9M0R - chains B and G of the 6 polymer chains in the assembly; structure by electron microscopy, 2.47 A resolution.

[Chain B]
Protein: Guanine nucleotide-binding protein G(I)/G(S)/G(T) subunit beta-1
Organism: Rattus norvegicus
UniProt: P54311 (GBB1_RAT); numbering as in UniProt (aligned over 2-340)
Amino-acid sequence (366 residues; each row starts with the number of its first residue; numbers below 1 keep their minus sign (Met-10 is residue -10)):
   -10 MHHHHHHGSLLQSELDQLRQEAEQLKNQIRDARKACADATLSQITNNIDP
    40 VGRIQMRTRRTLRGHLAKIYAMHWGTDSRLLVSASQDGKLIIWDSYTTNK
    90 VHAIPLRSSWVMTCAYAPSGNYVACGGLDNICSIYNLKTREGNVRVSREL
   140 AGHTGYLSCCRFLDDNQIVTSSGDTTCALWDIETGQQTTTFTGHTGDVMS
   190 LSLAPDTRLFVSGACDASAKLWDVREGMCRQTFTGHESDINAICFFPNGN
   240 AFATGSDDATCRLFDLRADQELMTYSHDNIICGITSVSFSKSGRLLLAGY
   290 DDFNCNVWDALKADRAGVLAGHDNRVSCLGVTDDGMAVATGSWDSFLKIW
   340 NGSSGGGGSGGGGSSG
Unresolved in the structure: -10 to 0, 344-355
Differences from the reference sequence: initiating methionine (-10); expression tag (-9 to 1, 341-355)
UniProt features mapped onto this chain:
  - modified residue: Ser2 (N-acetylserine), His266 (Phosphohistidine)

[Chain G]
Protein: Guanine nucleotide-binding protein G(I)/G(S)/G(O) subunit gamma-2
Organism: Bos taurus
UniProt: P63212 (GBG2_BOVIN); numbering as in UniProt (aligned over 1-71)
Amino-acid sequence (71 residues; numbered 1 to 71; the number before each row is that of its first residue):
     1 MASNNTASIAQARKLVEQLKMEANIDRIKVSKAAADLMAYCEAHAKEDPL
    51 LTPVPASENPFREKKFFCAIL
Unresolved in the structure: 1-6, 64-71
UniProt features mapped onto this chain:
  - modified residue: Ala2 (N-acetylalanine), Cys68 (Cysteine methyl ester)
  - lipidation: Cys68 (S-geranylgeranyl cysteine)

[Chain B / chain G interface]
Residue-residue contacts - 94 pairs, chain B then chain G:
  Glu3(B) with Ile9(G); Arg13(G), salt bridge
  Leu4(B) with Ser8(G); Ile9(G)
  Leu7(B) with Ile9(G), hydrophobic; Ala12(G), hydrophobic; Val16(G)
  Glu10(B) with Lys20(G), salt bridge
  Ala11(B) with Leu19(G), hydrophobic
  Leu14(B) with Val16(G); Leu19(G), hydrophobic; Lys20(G)
  Lys15(B) with Leu19(G)
  Gln17(B) with Ala23(G)
  Ile18(B) with Leu19(G); Ala23(G), hydrophobic; Arg27(G)
  Ala21(B) with Arg27(G)
  Ala24(B) with Lys29(G), hydrogen bond (backbone-side chain)
  Cys25(B) with Arg27(G), hydrogen bond (side chain-backbone); Ile28(G); Lys29(G); Val30(G), hydrogen bond (backbone-backbone)
  Ala26(B) with Val30(G), hydrophobic
  Asp27(B) with Lys29(G); Val30(G); Ser31(G), hydrogen bond
  Ala28(B) with Val30(G); Ser31(G)
  Leu30(B) with Ala34(G), hydrophobic
  Ile33(B) with Ser31(G); Ala34(G), hydrophobic; Met38(G), hydrophobic
  Thr34(B) with Met38(G)
  Ile37(B) with Met38(G), hydrophobic
  Val40(B) with Leu51(G), hydrophobic
  Thr47(B) with Glu63(G)
  Arg48(B) with Phe61(G); Glu63(G), salt bridge
  Arg49(B) with Phe61(G), hydrogen bond (side chain-backbone); Arg62(G), hydrogen bond (side chain-backbone)
  Ser84(B) with Phe61(G)
  Tyr85(B) with Pro60(G); Phe61(G), hydrophobic
  Met217(B) with Met21(G), hydrophobic
  Cys218(B) with Gln18(G), hydrogen bond (backbone-side chain)
  Arg219(B) with Glu22(G)
  Gln220(B) with Ile25(G)
  Thr221(B) with Glu22(G)
  Phe235(B) with Leu37(G), hydrophobic; Tyr40(G), hydrophobic; Cys41(G), hydrophobic
  Pro236(B) with Tyr40(G)
  Asn237(B) with Tyr40(G)
  Leu252(B) with Leu37(G), hydrophobic
  Asp254(B) with Ala33(G)
  Arg256(B) with Asp26(G); Arg27(G); Ile28(G), hydrogen bond (backbone-backbone); Asp36(G), salt bridge
  Ala257(B) with Ile28(G)
  Asp258(B) with Arg27(G), salt bridge
  Leu261(B) with Val30(G), hydrophobic; Leu37(G), hydrophobic
  Ser279(B) with Asp48(G), hydrogen bond
  Lys280(B) with Glu47(G); Asp48(G)
  Ser281(B) with Tyr40(G); Cys41(G), hydrogen bond (backbone-side chain); His44(G); Asp48(G), hydrogen bond
  Gly282(B) with Cys41(G), hydrogen bond (backbone-side chain)
  Arg283(B) with Cys41(G), hydrogen bond (backbone-side chain); Leu51(G)
  Leu284(B) with Leu51(G), hydrophobic
  Leu300(B) with Met38(G), hydrophobic; Cys41(G), hydrophobic
  Asp323(B) with Pro49(G)
  Gly324(B) with Pro49(G); Leu50(G)
  Met325(B) with Pro49(G), hydrophobic; Leu50(G); Val54(G), hydrophobic; Asn59(G); Pro60(G)
  Ala326(B) with Phe61(G), hydrophobic
  Val327(B) with Leu50(G), hydrophobic
  Ile338(B) with Phe61(G), hydrophobic
  Asn340(B) with Asn59(G), hydrogen bond; Phe61(G)
  Gly341(B) with Pro53(G)
  Ser342(B) with Pro53(G)
  Ser343(B) with Pro53(G); Val54(G)
Interface residues without a listed pair, chain B (64 interface residues in all): Gln1, Arg22, Ile43, Met45, Trp63, Ser67, Ala240, Val320
Interface residues without a listed pair, chain G (42 interface residues in all): Lys32, Ala45, Pro55, Glu58

[In short]
64 residues of chain B face 42 of chain G across their interface; the contacts include 14 hydrogen bonds and 5
salt bridges. Among the polar pairs are Glu3(B)-Arg13(G), Glu10(B)-Lys20(G) and Arg48(B)-Glu63(G).
Chain B is Guanine nucleotide-binding protein G(I)/G(S)/G(T) subunit beta-1 (Rattus norvegicus) and chain G is
Guanine nucleotide-binding protein G(I)/G(S)/G(O) subunit gamma-2 (Bos taurus); the structure, Structure of
neuropeptide FF receptor 1 complex with NPVF, was determined by electron microscopy, deposited together with
9M2F and 9M54.
